Entry 7VZG (electron microscopy, 2.61 A resolution); this record covers chains C and a of the 14 polymer chains in the assembly.

Chain C:
Name: Cytochrome c, mono-and diheme variants
From: Chloracidobacterium thermophilum
UniProtKB: G2LDR4 (G2LDR4_CHLTF); residues 15-218 here = UniProt positions 15-218
Amino-acid sequence (204 residues; each row starts with the number of its first residue):
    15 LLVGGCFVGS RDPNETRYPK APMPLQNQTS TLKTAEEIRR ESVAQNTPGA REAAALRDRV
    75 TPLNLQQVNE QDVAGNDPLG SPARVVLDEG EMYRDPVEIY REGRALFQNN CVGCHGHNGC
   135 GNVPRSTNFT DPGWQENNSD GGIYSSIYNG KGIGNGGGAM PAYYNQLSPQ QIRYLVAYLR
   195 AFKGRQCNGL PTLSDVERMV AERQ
Unresolved in the structure: 15-17, 50-57
Glycans and other covalent adducts: heme c (HEC) linked to C125
Ion coordination: heme c Fe near H129 (its only coordinating residue here)
Small-molecule neighbours:
  - chlorophyll a (CLA): G18, G19, C20, F21, V22
  - heme c (HEC), molecule 1: N124, C128, H129, V137, P138, R139, S140, T141, F143, W148, N152, I157, S160, I161, K165, A173, M174, P175, Y177, L181, L189, L193
  - heme c (HEC), molecule 2: N151, N152, S153, G156, K165
What the authors report for this chain:
  - post-translational modification sites: C20

Chain a:
Name: PscA
From: Chloracidobacterium thermophilum
UniProtKB: G2LDR8 (G2LDR8_CHLTF); residue numbers follow UniProt; this construct covers 8-865
Amino-acid sequence (858 residues; row label = number of the first residue in the row):
     8 ANGVKRWYQK LELPMPPERI FGAHMMLIGG LACLIGTYFF ASMTMWNDGY VNLTLRPRLI
    68 SLGIYDPYDT EQIQRVWLPL IGEFSTSKLP FFGQYPLTMT DFRLFGWGCF HIGLGLWLVY
   128 AGAAHYYGAR GGATIGEIFW LLPYVPGLKG LCQIKWFTPE GPWYKVGLPW GSFANTPWPI
   188 LRRTYADALS PHTIYIGLLF FIWGFVLWFV LDKPPVPLQP AQVMTPNGLM PLEQAPFPYG
   248 WFDPYLNQVM HPMNTINGET TMCFVWGVLF VALGAYWWYR PPRSINITHL EDTKAVFHVH
   308 LTAIGYVSFA LAIVGFLALR NHPSYLMLND MNVIIYGKKI VNPGRMIHNM ITFNHVQVGL
   368 LYVAAGVFHG GQYLHGLNIS GAYKQARSKF ITWFQNPDLQ TKIVGTTMFV SFVTVVFGYG
   428 MICWNTGAEL DLNFGIYQFR SFRAIQMDGE AGNIGYRVFR PKNPWDPTAG GDWVKNPDGT
   488 AKLVKARNLQ VGDRILNEEL GIGSSPTYSF TTIEEINYKP EWGQPKLYAV QWGSWTHFLR
   548 KVNPLFWVDK GIWYLQNQKT FEATRKADEA YLAAHLKAVS LLNQIDDAQT EEAKQKAQAE
   608 LDKFRPELEK AHANMLEWNE RLASTPAVLY SNLRDQHRDG EINDAIFFWL MIGGWLFGFI
   668 PLLRIAFHNY QSPWYRDFEW RKQSPDFPCI GPVKGGTCGV SIQDQLWFCI LFSIKPLSAI
   728 AWYLDGGWIA TMMARGNEAY YLTHNISHTG GVFLYMWNET TWIWTDNHLT AMLLLGHLIW
   788 FVSFALWFKD RGSRAEGGDI QSRWVRLMGK RLGIKTLQEV RFPVSNLATA KLWGTVFFYT
   848 GTFVLVFLYF ADGFFQNR
Ion coordination: bacteriochlorophyll a Mg near E266 (its only coordinating residue here); 4Fe-4S cluster Fe: C696, C705 (shared with 1 residue of chain A); Ca2+: D732, E766, Y856, D859, G860; Zn ion near H784 (its only coordinating residue here)
Small-molecule neighbours:
  - 2GO ([methyl 9-acetyl-14-ethyl-20-hydroxy-4,8,13,18-tetramethyl-3-{3-oxo-3-[(3,7,11,15-tetramethylhexadec-2-en-1-yl)oxy]propyl}-3,4,20,21-tetradehydrophorbine-21-carboxylatato(2-)-kappa~4~N~23~,N~24~,N~25~,N~26~]zinc), molecule 1: Y426, I429, L657, G661, F664, I721, K722, P723, S725, A726, W729, I736, V759, M763, W764, T767, I770, W771, L780, H784, W787, F845, T849, L852, V853, Y856
  - 2GO, molecule 2: F760, M763, W764
  - 84Q ([(2S)-2-[2-azanylethoxy(oxidanyl)phosphoryl]oxy-2-(13-methyltetradecanoyloxy)ethyl] 13-methyltetradecanoate): H258, M260, N261, W273, A317, L318, V321, G322, A325, L326, I358, H362, A634
  - 85I ([(2R)-2-[2-(methylamino)ethoxy-oxidanyl-phosphoryl]oxy-2-(13-methyltetradecanoyloxy)ethyl] 13-methyltetradecanoate), molecule 1: G10, V11, L785, I786, V789, R798, P830, V831, S832, N833, T836, W840
  - 85I, molecule 2: Y313, F316, I320, F323, L324, R327, R352, V363, L552, L636, Y637, S638, R645, F654, F655, M658, I659, W662, L663, F666, I727, Y730, L731, G733, F861, Q863
  - 85I, molecule 3: V789, A792, L793, R801, Q808, W811, F829, P830, V831, S832, W840, F844
  - 85N ([(2S)-2-[[(1R)-1,2-bis(13-methyltetradecanoyloxy)ethoxy]methyl]-3-oxidanyl-3-oxidanylidene-propyl]-trimethyl-azanium), molecule 1: W431, F441, I443, Y444, F446, G540
  - 85N, molecule 2: V812, K822, T823, L824, E826, V827, R828, F829
  - bacteriochlorophyll a (BCL), molecule 1: L18, L20, M22, R26, I27, A30, H31, M33, L34, G37, C40, L41, T44, L123, V126, Y133, T300, V303, F304, H307, L308, I311
  - bacteriochlorophyll a (BCL), molecule 2: P24, I27, F28, H31, M32, I35, L125, F180, I187, L188, R189, R190, T191, Y192, A195, P198, H199, Y202, I203, L205, L206, I209
  - bacteriochlorophyll a (BCL), molecule 3: F28, M32, W124, L125, Y127, A128, A131, H132, V173, G174, L175, P176, F180, T183, W185, Y202
  - bacteriochlorophyll a (BCL), molecule 4: L38, L41, I42, T61, L62, R65, I311, S315, L318, I358, N361, H362, V365, Y369
  - bacteriochlorophyll a (BCL), molecule 5: Y45, Y57, V58, T61, L62, M357, I358, F360, N361, Q364, L368, I717, T842, V843, Y846, T847, F850, V851, V853, F854, F857
  - bacteriochlorophyll a (BCL), molecule 6: P64, R65, S68, F207, W210, M260, N261, T262, I263, G265, E266, M269, C270, W273, F277, L318, A325, L326, H329, S331, Y332
  - bacteriochlorophyll a (BCL), molecule 7: Y192, A193, A195, L196, H199, T200, I203, L206, W210, P289, I294, L297, E298, V303, V306, H307, A310, I311
  - bacteriochlorophyll a (BCL), molecule 8: H296, L297, A302, H305, V306, T309, A310, Y313, F316, A317, V374, G377, G378, Y380, L381, F397, I398, F401, L669, L670, A673, F674
  - chlorophyll a (CLA), molecule 1: Y15, Q16, K17, L18, E19, L20, F304, L308, L368, Y369, A372, F375, H376, Q379, Q710, L713, W714, I717
  - chlorophyll a (CLA), molecule 2: I35, L38, A39, I42, F46, L62, R65, L66, L69, I71, W114, F117, H118, L121, L125, I203, L206, F207, I209, W210, V213, I311, V314, L318
  - chlorophyll a (CLA), molecule 3: G56, Y57, V58, I342, Y343, H775, A778, M779, L782, V851, F854
  - chlorophyll a (CLA), molecule 4: M415, S418, F419, V422, V423, Y426, F664, I667, R671, F715, F719
  - chlorophyll a (CLA), molecule 5: V422, V423, Y426, G427, C430, T433, L439, F441, F446, F664, L718, F719, K722, M739, V759, F760, M763, W787, F845
  - chlorophyll a (CLA), molecule 6: A778, L781, L782, H784, L785, W787, F788, F791
  - chlorophyll a (CLA), molecule 7: L785, F788, V789, F791, A792, F795, D797, S800, R801, G804, G805, Q808
  - lycopene (LYC): H31, L34, I35, L38, L41, Y45, V58, Y192, H199, V303, H307
  - 4Fe-4S cluster (SF4): C696, G698, P699, C705, K796, L834
What the authors report for this chain:
  - binding site for 85I: R801
  - binding site for 2GO: H784

Interface between chain C and chain a:
Contacting residue pairs - 41 pairs, chain C then chain a:
  R118(C) with G508(a), hydrogen bond (side chain-backbone)
  G127(C) with W764(a)
  C128(C) with W764(a), hydrophobic
  H131(C) with S511(a); R742(a)
  N132(C) with N744(a), hydrogen bond (side chain-backbone); E745(a); A746(a)
  C134(C) with N744(a)
  G135(C) with N744(a), hydrogen bond (backbone-backbone)
  N136(C) with R742(a); G743(a); L761(a); N765(a), hydrogen bond
  V137(C) with W764(a), hydrophobic; N765(a)
  P138(C) with N765(a); W769(a), hydrogen bond (backbone-side chain); F862(a), hydrophobic
  I167(C) with K345(a); T772(a)
  N169(C) with N774(a)
  G172(C) with T772(a)
  A173(C) with T768(a); W769(a); T772(a)
  R199(C) with L507(a), hydrogen bond (side chain-backbone)
  Q200(C) with Q453(a), hydrogen bond (side chain-backbone); A458(a)
  C201(C) with A746(a); L749(a), hydrophobic
  N202(C) with R450(a); A451(a), hydrogen bond (side chain-backbone); L507(a); A746(a)
  G203(C) with G508(a); I509(a)
  L204(C) with G508(a), hydrogen bond (backbone-backbone)
  T206(C) with E505(a); E506(a); G508(a)
Interface residues without a listed pair, chain C (24 interface residues in all): Q122, R139, G168
Interface residues without a listed pair, chain a (30 interface residues in all): I452, Y463, G510, A741, T756

Overview:
The interface between chain C and chain a involves 24 residues on one side and 30 on the other, with 9
hydrogen bonds. Among the polar pairs are R118(C)-G508(a), N132(C)-N744(a) and N136(C)-N765(a). From the
paper: a binding site for 85I at R801(a); a binding site for 2GO at H784(a).
Here chain C is Cytochrome c, mono-and diheme variants and chain a is PscA, both from Chloracidobacterium
thermophilum. Entry 7VZG (Structure of the Acidobacteria homodimeric reaction center bound with cytochrome c
(the larger form)) was determined by electron microscopy, deposited together with 7VZR.
